1M4D - chains A and B; structure by X-ray diffraction, 1.80 A resolution.

# Chain A (and B)
Molecule: Aminoglycoside 2'-N-acetyltransferase
Source organism: Mycobacterium tuberculosis
Notes: EC 2.3.1.-; chain B of this document is another copy of the same molecule, construct and numbering; everything in this record applies to it too
UniProt: P0A5N0 (AAC2_MYCTU); numbering as in UniProt (aligned over 1-181)
Sequence (181 residues; each row starts with the number of its first residue):
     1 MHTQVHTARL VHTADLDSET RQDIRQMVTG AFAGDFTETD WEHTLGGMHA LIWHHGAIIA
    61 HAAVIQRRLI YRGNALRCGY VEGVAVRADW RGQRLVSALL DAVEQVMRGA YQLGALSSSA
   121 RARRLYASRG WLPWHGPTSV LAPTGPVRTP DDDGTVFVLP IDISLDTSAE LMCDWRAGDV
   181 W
Ligand contacts:
  - coenzyme A (COA): Ala31, Phe32, Val84, Ala85, Val86, Ala88, Arg91, Gly92, Gln93, Arg94, Leu95, Val96, Ser117, Ser118, Ser119, Arg121, Ala122, Arg124, Tyr126
  - 3'-phosphate-adenosine-5'-diphosphate (PAP): His54, His55, Asp89, Trp90, Gln93
  - tobramycin (TOY): Phe32, Asp35, Phe36, Asp40, Val81, Glu82, Gly83, Ser117, Ser118, Ser119, Ala120, Asp151, Asp152, Thr155, Asp179, Trp181

# How chain A and chain B interact
Residue-residue contacts (51):
  His12(A) with Met48(B); Val106(B); Ala110(B); Tyr111(B)
  Thr13(A) with Gly109(B); Ala110(B)
  Ala14(A) with Val106(B); Gly109(B); Ala110(B)
  Arg21(A) with Gly109(B), hydrogen bond (side chain-backbone)
  Glu42(A) with Arg68(B), salt bridge; Arg77(B), salt bridge
  Leu45(A) with Gln66(B), hydrogen bond (backbone-side chain); Arg77(B)
  Gly46(A) with Gln66(B); Tyr111(B), hydrogen bond (backbone-side chain)
  Gly47(A) with Gln66(B)
  Met48(A) with His12(B)
  Ile65(A) with Gln66(B)
  Gln66(A) with Leu45(B); Gly46(B); Gly47(B); Ile65(B); Gln66(B), hydrogen bond (backbone-side chain)
  Arg68(A) with Glu42(B), salt bridge; Trp175(B); Arg176(B)
  Ala75(A) with Trp175(B); Arg176(B)
  Arg77(A) with Glu42(B), salt bridge; Leu45(B)
  Val106(A) with Ala14(B), hydrophobic
  Gly109(A) with Thr13(B); Ala14(B); Arg21(B), hydrogen bond (backbone-side chain)
  Ala110(A) with His12(B); Thr13(B); Ala14(B)
  Tyr111(A) with His12(B); Gly46(B), hydrogen bond (side chain-backbone)
  Leu141(A) with Leu141(B); Ala142(B); Pro143(B), hydrophobic
  Ala142(A) with Leu141(B)
  Pro143(A) with Leu141(B), hydrophobic; Pro146(B)
  Pro146(A) with Pro143(B)
  Trp175(A) with Arg68(B); Ile70(B); Ala75(B)
  Arg176(A) with Ala75(B)
Interface residues without a listed pair, chain A (30 interface residues in all): His43, Ile70, Gly73, Gln105, Gln112, Asp174
Interface residues without a listed pair, chain B (30 interface residues in all): Asp15, His43, Gln105, Gln112, Asp174

# Overview
The chain A/chain B interface involves 30 residues from each chain, with 6 hydrogen bonds and 4 salt bridges.
Polar pairs include Glu42(A)-Arg68(B), Glu42(A)-Arg77(B) and Arg21(A)-Gly109(B). Ligands of chain A:
tobramycin, coenzyme A and 3'-phosphate-adenosine-5'-diphosphate.
Chain A and chain B are both Aminoglycoside 2'-N-acetyltransferase (Mycobacterium tuberculosis); the
structure, Aminoglycoside 2'-N-acetyltransferase from Mycobacterium tuberculosis-Complex with Coenzyme A and
Tobramycin, was determined by X-ray diffraction together with 1M44 and 1M4G from the same study.
